PDB entry 9G74 | electron microscopy, 2.75 A resolution | chains A and T of the 5 polymer chains in the assembly

== Chain A ==
Protein: DNA polymerase subunit gamma-1
Organism: Mus musculus
Notes: EC 2.7.7.7
UniProtKB: Q75WC0 (Q75WC0_MOUSE); numbering as in UniProt (aligned over 26-1217)
Sequence (1199 residues; numbered 19 to 1217; the number before each row is that of its first residue):
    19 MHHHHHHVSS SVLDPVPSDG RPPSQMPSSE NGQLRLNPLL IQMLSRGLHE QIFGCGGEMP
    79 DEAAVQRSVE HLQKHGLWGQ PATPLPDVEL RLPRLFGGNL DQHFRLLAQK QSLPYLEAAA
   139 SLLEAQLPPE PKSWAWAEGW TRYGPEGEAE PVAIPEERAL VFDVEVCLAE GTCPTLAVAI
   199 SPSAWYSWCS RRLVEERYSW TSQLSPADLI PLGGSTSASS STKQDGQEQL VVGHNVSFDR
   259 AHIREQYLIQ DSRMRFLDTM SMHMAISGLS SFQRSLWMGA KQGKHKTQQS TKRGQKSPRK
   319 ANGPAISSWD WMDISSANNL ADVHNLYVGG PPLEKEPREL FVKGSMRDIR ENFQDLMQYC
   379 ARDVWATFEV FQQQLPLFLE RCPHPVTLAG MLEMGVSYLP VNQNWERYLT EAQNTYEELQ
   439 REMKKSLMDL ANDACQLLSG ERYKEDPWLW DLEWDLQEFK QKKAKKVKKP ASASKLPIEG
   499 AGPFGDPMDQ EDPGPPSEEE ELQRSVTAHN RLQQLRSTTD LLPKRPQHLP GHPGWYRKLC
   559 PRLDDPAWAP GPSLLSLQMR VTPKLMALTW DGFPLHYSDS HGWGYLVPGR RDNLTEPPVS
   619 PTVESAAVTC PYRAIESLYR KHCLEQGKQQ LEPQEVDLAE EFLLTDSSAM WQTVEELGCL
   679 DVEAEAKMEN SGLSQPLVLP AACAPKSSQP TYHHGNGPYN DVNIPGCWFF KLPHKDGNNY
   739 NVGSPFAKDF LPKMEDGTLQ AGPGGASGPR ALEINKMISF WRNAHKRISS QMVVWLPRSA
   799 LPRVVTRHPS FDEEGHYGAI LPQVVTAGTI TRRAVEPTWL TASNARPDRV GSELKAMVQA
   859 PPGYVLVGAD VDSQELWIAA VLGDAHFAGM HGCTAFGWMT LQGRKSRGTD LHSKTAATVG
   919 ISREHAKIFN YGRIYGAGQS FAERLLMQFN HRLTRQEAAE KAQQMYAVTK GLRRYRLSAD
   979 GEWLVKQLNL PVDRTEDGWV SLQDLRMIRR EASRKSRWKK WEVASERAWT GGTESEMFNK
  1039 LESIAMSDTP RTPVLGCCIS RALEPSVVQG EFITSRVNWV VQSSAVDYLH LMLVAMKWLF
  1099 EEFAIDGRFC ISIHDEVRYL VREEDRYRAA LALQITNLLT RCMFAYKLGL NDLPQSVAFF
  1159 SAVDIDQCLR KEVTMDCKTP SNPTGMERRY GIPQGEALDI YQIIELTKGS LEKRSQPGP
Disordered / not traced: 19-50, 232-245, 300-325, 481-507, 611-625, 648-708, 967-1028, 1212-1217
Differences from the reference sequence: initiating methionine (19); expression tag (20-25)
Metal / ion sites: Ca2+: Asp868, Val869, Asp1113 (together with 2'-deoxycytidine-5'-triphosphate)
Small-molecule neighbours: 2'-deoxycytidine-5'-triphosphate: Arg831, Asp868, Val869, Asp870, Ser871, Gln872, Glu873, Lys903, His910, Arg921, Lys925, Ile926, Tyr929, Tyr933, Asp1113
What the authors report for this chain:
  - conformationally variable residues (order/disorder transition): Tyr933
  - mutagenesis - A449T, W726S/E1121G, G826S, Y933C: decreased catalytic activity
  - binding site for 2'-deoxycytidine-5'-triphosphate: Tyr933

== Chain T ==
Molecule: template strand (40-nt DNA)
Sequence (40 nucleotides; each row starts with the number of its first residue):
     1 TTTTTTTTTT ATCCGGGCTC CTCTAGACTC GACCGCATGC
Disordered / not traced: 1-13, 34-40

== Chain A / chain T interface ==
Contacting residue pairs (44; chain A residue first):
  Leu287(A) with DC18(T), phosphate contact
  Ser288(A) with DC18(T), phosphate contact
  Ser289(A) with DC18(T), hydrogen bond to the phosphate
  Arg292(A) with DC18(T), salt bridge to the phosphate
  Lys480(A) with DC33(T), salt bridge to the phosphate
  Pro541(A) with DC33(T), phosphate contact
  Lys542(A) with DA32(T), salt bridge to the phosphate; DC33(T), phosphate contact
  Ser574(A) with DC23(T), hydrogen bond to the phosphate
  Gln576(A) with DC23(T), sugar contact
  Met577(A) with DT24(T), phosphate contact
  Arg578(A) with DT24(T), hydrogen bond to the phosphate; DA25(T), salt bridge to the phosphate
  Asn781(A) with DC21(T), sugar contact
  Lys784(A) with DC21(T), salt bridge to the phosphate
  Arg785(A) with DC20(T), hydrogen bond to the sugar
  Gly826(A) with DC18(T), phosphate contact
  Thr827(A) with DG17(T), phosphate contact; DC18(T), phosphate contact
  Ile828(A) with DG17(T), phosphate contact; DC18(T), hydrogen bond to the phosphate
  Thr829(A) with DG17(T), sugar contact
  Arg831(A) with DG16(T), base contact
  Val833(A) with DC18(T), phosphate contact; DT19(T), sugar contact
  Pro835(A) with DT19(T), phosphate contact; DC20(T), phosphate contact
  Ile926(A) with DG15(T), base contact
  Tyr929(A) with DG15(T), base contact
  Gly930(A) with DG15(T), base contact
  Tyr933(A) with DG15(T), base contact
  Gly934(A) with DC14(T), sugar contact; DG15(T), phosphate contact
  Ala935(A) with DG15(T), hydrogen bond to the sugar
  Gly936(A) with DC14(T), phosphate contact; DG15(T), hydrogen bond to the phosphate
  Phe939(A) with DG15(T), base contact
  Ile1071(A) with DC14(T), base contact
  Thr1072(A) with DC14(T), base contact
  Ser1073(A) with DG17(T), phosphate contact
  Asn1076(A) with DG16(T), sugar contact
  Gln1080(A) with DG16(T), base contact; DG17(T), hydrogen bond to the sugar
  His1112(A) with DG17(T), base contact
Also at the interface, not in a pair above, chain A (40 interface residues in all): Met282, Arg780, His783, Glu834, Thr839
Also at the interface, not in a pair above, chain T (14 interface residues in all): DT22

== In short ==
The interface between chain A and chain T involves 40 residues on one side and 14 on the other; the contacts
include 8 hydrogen bonds and 5 salt bridges. Among the polar pairs are Arg785(A)-DC20(T), Ala935(A)-DG15(T)
and Gln1080(A)-DG17(T). The paper reports a binding site for 2'-deoxycytidine-5'-triphosphate at Tyr933(A);
A449T, W726S/E1121G and G826S of chain A, among others, reduce catalytic activity.
Here chain A is DNA polymerase subunit gamma-1 (Mus musculus) and chain T is template strand (40-nt DNA).
Entry 9G74 (Mouse mitochondrial DNA polymerase gamma ternary complex in replication conformer) was determined
by electron microscopy together with 9G75, 9G77, 9IBX, 9IBZ, 9IC0, 9IC1 and 9IC3 from the same study.
